Entry 8PSX (electron microscopy, 2.96 A resolution); this record covers chains A and B of the 6 polymer chains in the assembly.

== Chain A ==
Molecule: Polymerase acidic protein (PA-like)
From: Tilapia lake virus
UniProtKB: A0A142I7Z3 (A0A142I7Z3_9VIRU); numbering as in UniProt (aligned over 1-419)
Chain sequence (419 residues; numbered 1 to 419; the number before each row is that of its first residue):
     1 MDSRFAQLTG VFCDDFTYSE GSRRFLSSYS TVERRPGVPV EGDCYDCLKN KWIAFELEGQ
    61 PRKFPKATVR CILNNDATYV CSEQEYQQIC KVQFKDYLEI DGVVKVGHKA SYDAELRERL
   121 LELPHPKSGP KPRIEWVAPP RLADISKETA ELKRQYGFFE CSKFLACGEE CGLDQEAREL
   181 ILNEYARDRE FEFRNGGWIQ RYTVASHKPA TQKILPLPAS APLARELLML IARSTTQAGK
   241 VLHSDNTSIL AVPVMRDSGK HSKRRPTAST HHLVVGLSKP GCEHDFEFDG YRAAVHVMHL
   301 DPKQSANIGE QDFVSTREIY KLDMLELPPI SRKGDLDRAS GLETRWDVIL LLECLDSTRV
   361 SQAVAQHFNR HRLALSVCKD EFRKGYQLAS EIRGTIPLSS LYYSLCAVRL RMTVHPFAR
Unresolved in the structure: 418-419
Ion coordination: Zn2+: Cys161, Cys282, His284, His296

== Chain B ==
Molecule: Putative PB1
From: Tilapia lake virus
UniProtKB: A0A1Y9SHW4 (A0A1Y9SHW4_9VIRU); residue numbers follow UniProt; this construct covers 1-519
Chain sequence (519 residues; each row starts with the number of its first residue):
     1 MWAFQEGVCK GNLLSGPTSM KAPDSAARES IDRASEIMTG KSYNAVHTGD LSKLPNQGES
    61 PLRIVDSDLY SERSCCWVIE KEGRVVCKST TLTRGMTSLL NTTKCSSPSE LICKVLTVES
   121 LSEKIGDTSV EELLSHGRYF KCALRDQERG KPKSRAIFLS HPFFRLLSSV VETHARSVLS
   181 KVSAVYTATA SAEQRAMMAA QVVESRKHVL NGDCTKYNEA IDADTLLKVW DAIGMGSIGV
   241 MLAYMVRRKC VLIKDTLVEC PGGMLMGMFN ATATLALQGT TDRFLSFSDD FITSFNSPAE
   301 LREIEDLLFA SCHNLSLKKS YISVASLEIN SCTLTRDGDL ATGLGCTAGV PFRGPLVTLK
   361 QTAAMLSGAV DSGVMPFHSA ERLFQIKQQE CAYRYNNPTY TTRNEDFLPT CLGGKTVISF
   421 QSLLTWDCHP FWYQVHPDGP DTIDQKVLSV LASKTRRRRT RLEALSDLDP LVPHRLLVSE
   481 SDVSKIRAAR QAHLKSLGLE QPTNFNYAIY KAVQPTAGC
Unresolved in the structure: 457-458, 516-519
Ion coordination: Mg2+ site 1: Gly212, Asp290; Mg2+ site 2: Asp213, Cys214, Asp289 (together with A0I)
Residues lining bound ligands: A0I ([(2R,3S,4R,5R)-5-(4-azanyl-2-oxidanylidene-pyrimidin-1-yl)-3,4-bis(oxidanyl)oxolan-2-yl]methoxy-N-[oxidanyl(phosphonooxy)phosphoryl]phosphonamidic acid): Arg145, Glu148, Lys151, Arg155, Asp213, Cys214, Thr215, Lys216, Tyr217, Asn218, Glu219, Met264, Met266, Gly267, Asn270, Ser288, Asp289, Lys319
From the paper describing this entry:
  - specificity-determining residues: Asn270 (proposed by the authors, not directly observed)

== How chain A and chain B interact ==
Pairs across the interface - 199 pairs, chain A then chain B:
  Met1(A) - Pro473(B)  hydrophobic
  Tyr29(A) - Leu476(B)
  Thr31(A) - Leu476(B)
  Thr31(A) - Leu477(B)  hydrogen bond (side chain-backbone)
  Thr31(A) - Val478(B)
  Thr31(A) - Ile486(B)
  Val32(A) - Asp482(B)
  Val32(A) - Lys485(B)
  Arg34(A) - Leu471(B)
  Arg34(A) - Val472(B)
  Gly37(A) - Asp469(B)  hydrogen bond (backbone-side chain)
  Val104(A) - Pro61(B)
  Val104(A) - Leu62(B)  hydrogen bond (backbone-backbone)
  Val104(A) - Cys113(B)  hydrophobic
  Lys105(A) - Gly58(B)
  Lys105(A) - Glu59(B)
  Lys105(A) - Ser60(B)
  Val106(A) - Gln57(B)
  Val106(A) - Gly58(B)
  Val106(A) - Ser60(B)  hydrogen bond (backbone-backbone)
  Val106(A) - His174(B)
  Val106(A) - Gly234(B)
  Val106(A) - Met235(B)
  Gly107(A) - Gly58(B)  hydrogen bond (backbone-backbone)
  Gly107(A) - Gly234(B)
  Gly107(A) - Met235(B)
  Gly107(A) - Gly236(B)
  His108(A) - Leu116(B)  hydrogen bond (side chain-backbone)
  His108(A) - Gly236(B)
  His108(A) - Ser237(B)  hydrogen bond (backbone-backbone)
  Lys109(A) - Ser237(B)
  Ala110(A) - Leu116(B)
  Ala110(A) - Ser237(B)  hydrogen bond (backbone-side chain)
  Ser111(A) - Val118(B)  hydrogen bond (side chain-backbone)
  Ser111(A) - Glu119(B)  hydrogen bond (side chain-backbone)
  Tyr112(A) - Val115(B)  hydrogen bond (side chain-backbone)
  Tyr112(A) - Leu116(B)
  Tyr112(A) - Val118(B)  hydrophobic
  Tyr112(A) - Leu121(B)  hydrophobic
  Tyr112(A) - Val130(B)
  Tyr112(A) - Met241(B)
  Asp113(A) - Ser237(B)  hydrogen bond
  Asp113(A) - Val240(B)
  Glu115(A) - Leu121(B)
  Leu116(A) - Leu134(B)  hydrophobic
  Leu116(A) - Val240(B)  hydrophobic
  Leu116(A) - Met241(B)  hydrophobic
  Arg117(A) - Asp231(B)  salt bridge
  Arg117(A) - Val240(B)
  Arg119(A) - Leu121(B)
  Arg119(A) - Glu131(B)  salt bridge
  Arg119(A) - Tyr244(B)  hydrogen bond
  Leu120(A) - Leu227(B)  hydrophobic
  Leu120(A) - Ala243(B)
  Leu120(A) - Tyr244(B)  hydrophobic
  Leu120(A) - Arg247(B)
  Leu123(A) - Arg247(B)
  Leu123(A) - Arg248(B)
  Pro124(A) - Arg247(B)  hydrogen bond (backbone-side chain)
  His125(A) - Asp224(B)  salt bridge
  Pro126(A) - Met38(B)
  Pro126(A) - Ala45(B)
  Pro126(A) - Val46(B)
  Pro126(A) - Asp222(B)
  Pro126(A) - Asp224(B)
  Lys127(A) - Met38(B)  hydrogen bond (backbone-backbone)
  Lys127(A) - Thr39(B)
  Lys127(A) - Gly40(B)
  Lys127(A) - Val46(B)
  Ser128(A) - Asn44(B)  hydrogen bond (backbone-side chain)
  Ser128(A) - Val46(B)
  Pro130(A) - Lys41(B)
  Pro130(A) - Phe309(B)
  Lys131(A) - Glu305(B)
  Lys131(A) - Asp306(B)  salt bridge
  Lys131(A) - Phe309(B)
  Arg133(A) - Glu305(B)  salt bridge
  Ile134(A) - Glu305(B)
  Ile134(A) - Leu317(B)  hydrophobic
  Trp136(A) - Leu210(B)  hydrophobic
  Trp136(A) - Leu301(B)
  Trp136(A) - Glu305(B)  hydrogen bond
  Trp136(A) - Leu315(B)  hydrophobic
  Trp136(A) - Ser320(B)
  Trp136(A) - Ile322(B)  hydrophobic
  Arg225(A) - Glu390(B)  salt bridge
  Arg225(A) - Tyr393(B)
  Glu226(A) - Tyr393(B)
  Met229(A) - Arg394(B)
  Ala232(A) - Arg394(B)
  Pro302(A) - Met20(B)
  Lys303(A) - Thr18(B)
  Lys303(A) - Ser19(B)  hydrogen bond (side chain-backbone)
  Lys303(A) - Met20(B)
  Asn307(A) - Ser15(B)
  Asn307(A) - Gly16(B)  hydrogen bond (side chain-backbone)
  Asn307(A) - Thr18(B)  hydrogen bond
  Gly309(A) - Arg394(B)  hydrogen bond (backbone-side chain)
  Glu310(A) - Pro351(B)
  Glu310(A) - Phe352(B)  hydrogen bond (backbone-backbone)
  Glu310(A) - Arg353(B)  salt bridge
  Gln311(A) - Leu14(B)
  Gln311(A) - Ser15(B)  hydrogen bond (side chain-backbone)
  Asp312(A) - Phe352(B)
  Asp312(A) - Lys387(B)  salt bridge
  Asp312(A) - Glu390(B)
  Val314(A) - Glu390(B)
  Ser315(A) - Ile386(B)
  Ser315(A) - Lys387(B)
  Thr316(A) - Leu13(B)
  Thr316(A) - Leu14(B)
  Glu318(A) - Arg382(B)  salt bridge
  Glu318(A) - Leu383(B)
  Glu318(A) - Ile386(B)
  Ile319(A) - Leu13(B)  hydrophobic
  Ile319(A) - Leu344(B)  hydrophobic
  Tyr320(A) - Met1(B)  hydrophobic
  Tyr320(A) - Trp2(B)
  Tyr320(A) - Gln5(B)  hydrogen bond (backbone-side chain)
  Tyr320(A) - Leu13(B)  hydrophobic
  Leu322(A) - Ser379(B)
  Leu322(A) - Leu383(B)  hydrophobic
  Asp323(A) - Gln5(B)  hydrogen bond (backbone-side chain)
  Asp323(A) - Glu6(B)  hydrogen bond (backbone-backbone)
  Asp323(A) - Gly7(B)  hydrogen bond (side chain-backbone)
  Met324(A) - Met1(B)  hydrophobic
  Met324(A) - Phe4(B)
  Met324(A) - Gln5(B)
  Leu325(A) - Phe4(B)  hydrogen bond (backbone-backbone)
  Leu325(A) - Glu6(B)
  Glu326(A) - Phe4(B)
  Leu327(A) - Phe4(B)  hydrophobic
  Pro328(A) - Phe4(B)
  Trp346(A) - Met1(B)
  Trp346(A) - Phe4(B)  hydrophobic
  Leu350(A) - Met1(B)  hydrophobic
  Glu353(A) - Trp2(B)  hydrogen bond
  Glu353(A) - Leu14(B)
  Cys354(A) - Leu14(B)
  Ser357(A) - Pro17(B)
  Ser357(A) - Thr18(B)  hydrogen bond
  Thr358(A) - Pro17(B)
  Thr358(A) - Pro152(B)
  Arg359(A) - Ser15(B)  hydrogen bond (side chain-backbone)
  Arg359(A) - Gly16(B)
  Ser361(A) - Trp2(B)
  Gln362(A) - Gly11(B)
  Gln362(A) - Leu14(B)  hydrogen bond (side chain-backbone)
  Gln362(A) - Ser15(B)  hydrogen bond (side chain-backbone)
  Gln362(A) - Gly16(B)
  Gln362(A) - Pro17(B)
  Gln362(A) - Arg149(B)
  Gln362(A) - Gly150(B)
  Ala363(A) - Gly150(B)
  Val364(A) - Trp2(B)  hydrophobic
  Ala365(A) - Trp2(B)  hydrophobic
  Ala365(A) - Lys10(B)
  Gln366(A) - Lys10(B)
  Gln366(A) - Arg149(B)  hydrogen bond (side chain-backbone)
  Gln366(A) - Gly150(B)
  His367(A) - Lys318(B)
  Phe368(A) - Ala3(B)
  Asn369(A) - Val8(B)
  Asn369(A) - Cys9(B)  hydrogen bond (side chain-backbone)
  Arg370(A) - Lys319(B)
  Arg370(A) - Tyr321(B)
  Arg372(A) - Gln5(B)  hydrogen bond (side chain-backbone)
  Arg372(A) - Glu6(B)
  Arg372(A) - Gly7(B)  hydrogen bond (side chain-backbone)
  Leu373(A) - Val8(B)  hydrophobic
  Leu373(A) - Ser323(B)
  Leu373(A) - Ser326(B)
  Leu373(A) - Thr333(B)
  Ala374(A) - Tyr321(B)  hydrophobic
  Ala374(A) - Ile322(B)
  Leu375(A) - Ile322(B)  hydrogen bond (backbone-backbone)
  Ser376(A) - Tyr321(B)
  Ser376(A) - Ile322(B)  hydrogen bond (backbone-backbone)
  Cys378(A) - Leu317(B)  hydrophobic
  Glu381(A) - Leu317(B)
  Glu381(A) - Lys318(B)
  Phe382(A) - Leu317(B)
  Phe382(A) - Lys318(B)
  Lys384(A) - Lys318(B)
  Gly385(A) - Lys318(B)
  Glu391(A) - Pro152(B)
  Glu391(A) - Lys153(B)  hydrogen bond (backbone-side chain)
  Ile392(A) - Pro152(B)  hydrophobic
  Ile392(A) - Lys153(B)
  Ser404(A) - Trp2(B)
  Ala407(A) - Ala3(B)
  Ala407(A) - Phe4(B)
  Val408(A) - Trp2(B)  hydrophobic
  Leu410(A) - Phe4(B)
  Arg411(A) - Ala3(B)  hydrogen bond (side chain-backbone)
  Arg411(A) - Phe4(B)
  Arg411(A) - Gln5(B)  hydrogen bond (side chain-backbone)
  Val414(A) - Phe4(B)  hydrophobic
  His415(A) - Phe4(B)
Also at the interface, not in a pair above, chain A (106 interface residues in all): Ser28, Pro36, Val38, Pro39, Val103, Gly129, Pro132, Asp301, Gln304, Arg317, Asp347, Val360, Val377, Ser390
Also at the interface, not in a pair above, chain B (107 interface residues in all): Ser42, Ser120, Asp146, Val170, His208, Ile238, Val324, Gly343, Val350, Met375

== Summary ==
Chain A and chain B form an interface of 106 and 107 residues respectively, with 42 hydrogen bonds and 9 salt
bridges. Among the polar pairs are Arg117(A)-Asp231(B), Arg119(A)-Glu131(B) and His125(A)-Asp224(B). Chain B
binds compound A0I. The Zn2+ site is built by Cys161(A), Cys282(A), His284(A) and His296(A). The paper reports
the specificity determinant Asn270(B).
Here chain A is Polymerase acidic protein (PA-like) and chain B is Putative PB1, both from Tilapia lake virus.
Entry 8PSX (Tilapia Lake Virus polymerase in vRNA elongation state (transcriptase conformation)) was
determined by electron microscopy, deposited together with 8PSN, 8PSO, 8PSQ, 8PSS, 8PSU, 8PSZ and 6 further
entries.
